6JGH - chain A; structure by X-ray diffraction, 0.94 A resolution.

# Chain A
Molecule: Green fluorescent protein
Source organism: Aequorea victoria
UniProtKB: P42212 (GFP_AEQVI); aligned to UniProt positions 2-231 over residues 2-231
Chain sequence (228 residues; numbered 2 to 231; 2 numbers in that range are skipped by the numbering (no residue carries them; nothing is unmodelled there); the number before each row is that of its first residue):
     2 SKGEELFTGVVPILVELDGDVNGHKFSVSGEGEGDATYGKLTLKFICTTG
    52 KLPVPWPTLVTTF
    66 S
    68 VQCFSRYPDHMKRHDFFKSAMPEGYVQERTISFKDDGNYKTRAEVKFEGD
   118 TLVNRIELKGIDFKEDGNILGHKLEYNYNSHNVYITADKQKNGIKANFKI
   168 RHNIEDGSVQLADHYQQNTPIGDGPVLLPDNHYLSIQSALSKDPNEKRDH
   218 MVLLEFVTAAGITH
Differences from the reference sequence: chromophore (66, 66, 66); engineered mutation Ser99 (Phe in P42212), Thr153 (Met in P42212), Ala163 (Val in P42212), Ile203 (Thr in P42212)
Modified / non-standard residues: Ser66 (chromophore; GYS)
Covalent attachments: covalent link Phe64-Ser66; covalent link Ser66-Val68
From the paper describing this entry:
  - contacts within the chain: Ser66-Asn146, Ser66-Ser205

# In short
The paper reports contacts within the chain involving Asn146, Ser66 and Ser205.
Chain A is Green fluorescent protein (Aequorea victoria); the structure, Crystal structure of the
F99S/M153T/V163A/T203I variant of GFP at 0.94 A, was determined by X-ray diffraction, deposited together with
6JGI and 6JGJ.
